4HB3 - chains B and C of the 3 polymer chains in the assembly; structure by X-ray diffraction, 2.80 A resolution.

[Chain B]
Name: Ran-specific GTPase-activating protein 1
Source organism: Saccharomyces cerevisiae
Notes: fragment: RanDB1
Reference sequence: P41920 (YRB1_YEAST); numbering as in UniProt (aligned over 62-201)
Chain sequence (140 residues; numbered 62 to 201; the number before each row is that of its first residue):
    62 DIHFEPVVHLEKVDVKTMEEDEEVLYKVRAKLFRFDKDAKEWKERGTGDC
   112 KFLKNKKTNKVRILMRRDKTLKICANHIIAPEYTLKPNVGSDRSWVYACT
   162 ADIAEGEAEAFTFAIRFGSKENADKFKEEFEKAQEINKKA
Disordered / not traced: 62-79, 201
Construct notes: conflict Lys98 (Ala in P41920)

[Chain C]
Name: Exportin-1
Source organism: Saccharomyces cerevisiae
Reference sequence: P30822 (XPO1_YEAST); residue numbers follow UniProt; this construct covers 1-376, 414-1058
Chain sequence (1023 residues; numbered -1 to 1058; 37 numbers in that range are skipped by the numbering (no residue carries them; nothing is unmodelled there); the number before each row is that of its first residue; numbers below 1 keep their minus sign (Gly-1 is residue -1)):
    -1 GAMEGILDFSNDLDIALLDQVVSTFYQGSGVQQKQAQEILTKFQDNPDAW
    49 QKADQILQFSTNPQSKFIALSILDKLITRKWKLLPNDHRIGIRNFVVGMI
    99 ISMCQDDEVFKTQKNLINKSDLTLVQILKQEWPQNWPEFIPELIGSSSSS
   149 VNVCENNMIVLKLLSEEVFDFSAEQMTQAKALHLKNSMSKEFEQIFKLCF
   199 QVLEQGSSSSLIVATLESLLRYLHWIPYRYIYETNILELLSTKFMTSPDT
   249 RAITLKCLTEVSNLKIPQDNDLIKRQTVLFFQNTLQQIATSVMPVTADLK
   299 ATYANANGNDQSFLQDLAMFLTTYLARNRALLESDESLRELLLNAHQYLI
   349 QLSKIEERELFKTTLDYWHNLVADLFYE
   414 PLKKHIYEEICSQLRLVIIENMVRPEEVLVVENDEGEIVREFVKESDTIQ
   464 LYKSEREVLVYLTHLNVIDTEEIMISKLARQIDGSEWSWHNINTLSWAIG
   514 SISGTMSEDTEKRFVVTVIKDLLDLSVKKRGKDNKAVVASDIMYVVGQYP
   564 RFLKAHWNFLRTVILKLFEFMHETHEGVQDMACDTFIKIVQKCKYHFVIQ
   614 QPRESEPFIQTIIRDIQKTTADLQPQQVHTFYKACGIIISEERSVAERNR
   664 LLSDLMQLPNMAWDTIVEQSTANPTLLLDSETVKIIANIIKTNVAVCTSM
   714 GADFYPQLGHIYYNMLQLYRAVSSMISAQVAAEGLIATKTPKVRGLRTIK
   764 KEILKLVETYISKARNLDDVVKVLVEPLLNAVLEDYMNNVPDARDAEVLN
   814 CMTTVVEKVGHMIPQGVILILQSVFECTLDMINKDFTEYPEHRVEFYKLL
   864 KVINEKSFAAFLELPPAAFKLFVDAICWAFKHNNRDVEVNGLQIALDLVK
   914 NIERMGNVPFANEFHKNYFFIFVSETFFVLTDSDHKSGFSKQALLLMKLI
   964 SLVYDNKISVPLYQEAEVPQGTSNQVYLSQYLANMLSNAFPHLTSEQIAS
  1014 FLSALTKQCKDLVVFKGTLRDFLVQIKEVGGDPTDYLFAEDKENA
Disordered / not traced: -1, 205, 689, 978, 1053-1058
Construct notes: expression tag (-1 to 0); engineered mutation Ser539 (Thr in P30822), Cys1022 (Tyr in P30822)
From the paper describing this entry:
  - catalytic residues: Arg543, Lys548, Lys579 (proposed by the authors, not directly observed)

[How chain B and chain C interact]
Residue-residue contacts (9):
  Arg90(B) - Phe455(C)
  Val150(B) - Ile749(C)  hydrophobic
  Val150(B) - Thr753(C)
  Val150(B) - Pro754(C)
  Gly151(B) - Lys752(C)
  Gly151(B) - Pro754(C)
  Gly151(B) - Arg757(C)  hydrogen bond (backbone-side chain)
  Ser152(B) - Pro754(C)
  Asp153(B) - Pro754(C)

[Summary]
5 residues of chain B face 6 of chain C across their interface, with 1 hydrogen bond. The hydrogen-bonded pair
is Gly151(B)-Arg757(C). From the paper: catalytic residues Arg543(C), Lys548(C) and Lys579(C).
Here chain B is Ran-specific GTPase-activating protein 1 and chain C is Exportin-1, both from Saccharomyces
cerevisiae. Entry 4HB3 (Crystal structure of CRM1(T539S)-Ran-RanBP1 with weakly bound unmodeled Leptomycin B)
was determined by X-ray diffraction (same publication as 4HAU, 4HAV, 4HAW, 4HAX, 4HAY, 4HAZ, 4HB2 and 4HB4).
